8H8A - chains A and B; structure by electron microscopy, 3.25 A resolution.

# Chain A
Protein: Putative Rhs-family protein
From: Vibrio parahaemolyticus serotype O3:K6 (strain RIMD 2210633)
UniProt: Q87PI5 (Q87PI5_VIBPA); residues 1-1131 here = UniProt positions 1-1131
Chain sequence (1152 residues; numbered -20 to 1131; the number before each row is that of its first residue; numbers below 1 keep their minus sign (Met-20 is residue -20)):
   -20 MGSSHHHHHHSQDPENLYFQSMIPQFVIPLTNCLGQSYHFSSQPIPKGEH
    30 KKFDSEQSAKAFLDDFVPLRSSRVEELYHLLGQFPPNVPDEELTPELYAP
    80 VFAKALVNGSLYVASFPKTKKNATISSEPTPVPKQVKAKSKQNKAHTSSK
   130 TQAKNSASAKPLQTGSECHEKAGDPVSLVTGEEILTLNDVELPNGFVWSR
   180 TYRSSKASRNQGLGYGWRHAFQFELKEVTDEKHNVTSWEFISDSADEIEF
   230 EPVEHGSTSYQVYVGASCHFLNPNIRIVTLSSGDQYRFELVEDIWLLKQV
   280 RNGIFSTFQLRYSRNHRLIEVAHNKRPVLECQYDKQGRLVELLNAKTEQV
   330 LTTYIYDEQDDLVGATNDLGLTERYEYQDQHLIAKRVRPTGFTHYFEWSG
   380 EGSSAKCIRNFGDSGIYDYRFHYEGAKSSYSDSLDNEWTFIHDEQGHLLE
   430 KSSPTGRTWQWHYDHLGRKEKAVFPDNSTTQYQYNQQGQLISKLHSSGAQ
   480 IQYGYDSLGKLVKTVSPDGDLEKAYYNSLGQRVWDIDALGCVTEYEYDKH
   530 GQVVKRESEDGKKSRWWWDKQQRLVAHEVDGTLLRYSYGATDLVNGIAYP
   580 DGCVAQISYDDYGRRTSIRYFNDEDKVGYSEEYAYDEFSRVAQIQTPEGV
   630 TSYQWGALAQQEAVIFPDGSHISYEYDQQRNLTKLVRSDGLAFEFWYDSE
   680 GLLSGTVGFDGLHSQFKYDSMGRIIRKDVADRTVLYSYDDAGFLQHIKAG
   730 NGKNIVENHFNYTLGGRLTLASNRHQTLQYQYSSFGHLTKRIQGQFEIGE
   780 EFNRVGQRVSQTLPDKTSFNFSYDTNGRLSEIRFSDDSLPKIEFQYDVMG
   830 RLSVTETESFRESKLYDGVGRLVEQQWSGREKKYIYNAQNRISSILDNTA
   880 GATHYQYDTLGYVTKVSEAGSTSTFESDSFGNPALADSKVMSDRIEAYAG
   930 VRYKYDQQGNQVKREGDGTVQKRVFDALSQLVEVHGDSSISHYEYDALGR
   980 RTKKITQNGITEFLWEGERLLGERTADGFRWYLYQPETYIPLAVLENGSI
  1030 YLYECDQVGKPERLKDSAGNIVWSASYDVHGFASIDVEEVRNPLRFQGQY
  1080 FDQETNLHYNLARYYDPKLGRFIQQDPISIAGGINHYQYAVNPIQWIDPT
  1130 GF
Unresolved in the structure: -20 to 148, 218-236
Construct notes: initiating methionine (-20); expression tag (-19 to 0)

# Chain B
Protein: C-terminal peptide from Putative Rhs-family protein
From: Vibrio parahaemolyticus serotype O3:K6 (strain RIMD 2210633)
UniProt: Q87PI5 (Q87PI5_VIBPA); numbering as in UniProt (aligned over 1132-1381)
Chain sequence (250 residues; each row starts with the number of its first residue):
  1132 LCEEGLKRLQQMLAEYQAQSDVPQEVCDQILEAAKESSVGEDGVRSQVKI
  1182 RKPNGKNNIRYEYDLDHIDCKKNEITFYRHINYSDGSKRKIQYTVGIEGF
  1232 VDIYDFVNVQKCDAQVYDTKTSKTVGGRKIINSEFAGKTVTTKGGDVRFD
  1282 SDGFPDFTPYSKKTVRVIGLTGDMANDVPLAMARAKITKYDKSKYVWHHH
  1332 QDGKTMMLIPKSVHSVRNGGVAATGGRSVIQHNLLNPNNKLNYSSPEELV
Unresolved in the structure: 1132, 1197-1205, 1217-1381
Construct notes: engineered mutation Ala1354 (His in Q87PI5)

# Interface between chain A and chain B
Contacting residue pairs (106; chain A residue first):
  Glu170(A) - Arg1139(B)  salt bridge
  Leu348(A) - Leu1137(B)  hydrophobic
  Arg367(A) - Glu1135(B)  salt bridge
  Tyr396(A) - Cys1133(B)
  Tyr396(A) - Glu1135(B)
  Leu469(A) - Asp1216(B)
  Tyr482(A) - Asp1216(B)
  Ser495(A) - Asn1213(B)
  Glu501(A) - Asn1213(B)  hydrogen bond
  Gln510(A) - Tyr1209(B)  hydrogen bond (backbone-side chain)
  Arg511(A) - Tyr1209(B)
  Arg511(A) - Arg1210(B)  hydrogen bond (side chain-backbone)
  Arg511(A) - Ile1212(B)
  Asp516(A) - Arg1210(B)
  Tyr524(A) - Phe1208(B)
  Tyr526(A) - Tyr1209(B)
  Val532(A) - Phe1208(B)  hydrophobic
  Tyr565(A) - Leu1196(B)  hydrophobic
  Arg594(A) - Leu1140(B)
  Tyr608(A) - Arg1191(B)  hydrogen bond
  Tyr612(A) - Leu1144(B)  hydrophobic
  Tyr614(A) - Leu1140(B)
  Ser618(A) - Leu1137(B)
  Val620(A) - Leu1140(B)  hydrophobic
  Val620(A) - Met1143(B)  hydrophobic
  Thr625(A) - Tyr1147(B)  hydrogen bond
  Thr630(A) - Tyr1147(B)
  Tyr632(A) - Tyr1147(B)
  Trp634(A) - Met1143(B)  hydrophobic
  Ala638(A) - Lys1138(B)
  Gln639(A) - Glu1134(B)
  Phe645(A) - Asp1152(B)
  Tyr653(A) - Asp1152(B)  hydrogen bond (side chain-backbone)
  Leu661(A) - Val1157(B)  hydrophobic
  Leu681(A) - Gln1160(B)
  Leu682(A) - Gln1160(B)
  Leu682(A) - Ile1161(B)  hydrophobic
  Tyr697(A) - Gln1160(B)  hydrogen bond
  Tyr697(A) - Glu1163(B)
  Ile703(A) - Glu1163(B)
  Ile703(A) - Ala1164(B)
  Ile703(A) - Lys1166(B)
  Lys706(A) - Ala1164(B)
  Val713(A) - Glu1167(B)
  Tyr715(A) - Ala1164(B)
  Tyr715(A) - Lys1166(B)
  Tyr715(A) - Glu1167(B)  hydrogen bond
  Tyr717(A) - Lys1166(B)
  Ile726(A) - Glu1167(B)
  Tyr741(A) - Asp1173(B)  hydrogen bond
  Arg746(A) - Gly1174(B)  hydrogen bond (side chain-backbone)
  Tyr759(A) - Glu1172(B)  hydrogen bond
  Tyr761(A) - Asp1173(B)
  Tyr761(A) - Gly1174(B)  hydrogen bond (side chain-backbone)
  Tyr761(A) - Val1175(B)
  Leu767(A) - Val1175(B)  hydrophobic
  Phe781(A) - Arg1176(B)
  Gly785(A) - Arg1176(B)
  Arg787(A) - Gln1178(B)
  Met828(A) - Tyr1194(B)
  Arg830(A) - Tyr1192(B)
  Arg830(A) - Tyr1194(B)
  Gly849(A) - Arg1191(B)
  Gly849(A) - Tyr1192(B)  hydrogen bond (backbone-backbone)
  Leu977(A) - Val1170(B)  hydrophobic
  Leu977(A) - Lys1183(B)
  Glu995(A) - Gln1178(B)
  Gly996(A) - Glu1172(B)
  Glu997(A) - Ile1181(B)
  Glu997(A) - Arg1182(B)
  Glu997(A) - Lys1183(B)  hydrogen bond (side chain-backbone)
  Arg998(A) - Gln1178(B)
  Pro1015(A) - Gln1178(B)
  Glu1016(A) - Val1179(B)
  Glu1016(A) - Lys1180(B)
  Tyr1018(A) - Val1179(B)
  Leu1090(A) - Lys1183(B)
  Pro1106(A) - Ala1165(B)  hydrophobic
  Pro1106(A) - Ser1168(B)
  Ile1107(A) - Leu1162(B)  hydrophobic
  Ile1109(A) - Ser1151(B)
  Ile1109(A) - Val1153(B)
  Ile1109(A) - Ile1161(B)  hydrophobic
  Ala1110(A) - Ser1151(B)
  Ala1110(A) - Cys1158(B)  hydrophobic
  Ala1110(A) - Ile1161(B)  hydrophobic
  Gly1111(A) - Gln1150(B)
  Gly1111(A) - Lys1187(B)
  Gly1112(A) - Gln1150(B)
  Gln1117(A) - Lys1187(B)
  Tyr1118(A) - Lys1187(B)  hydrogen bond (backbone-side chain)
  Gln1124(A) - Asn1189(B)
  Gln1124(A) - Ile1190(B)
  Trp1125(A) - Asn1188(B)
  Ile1126(A) - Lys1187(B)
  Ile1126(A) - Asn1188(B)  hydrogen bond (backbone-backbone)
  Asp1127(A) - Gly1186(B)
  Asp1127(A) - Lys1187(B)  salt bridge
  Pro1128(A) - Ile1181(B)  hydrophobic
  Pro1128(A) - Gly1186(B)
  Thr1129(A) - Ile1181(B)
  Thr1129(A) - Arg1182(B)
  Phe1131(A) - Ser1168(B)
  Phe1131(A) - Lys1183(B)
  Phe1131(A) - Asn1185(B)
  Phe1131(A) - Gly1186(B)
Also at the interface, not in a pair above, chain A (100 interface residues in all): Phe284, Ile480, Tyr484, Leu490, Asp499, Gly509, Arg535, Ile576, Tyr578, Arg619, Ile623, Leu637, Gln640, Phe674, Tyr676, Gly701, Arg702, Leu747, Arg770, Tyr845, Val848, Asn869, Leu957, Arg979, Gln1036, Ile1123
Also at the interface, not in a pair above, chain B (57 interface residues in all): Glu1146, Pro1154, Gly1171, Tyr1214

# In short
100 residues of chain A face 57 of chain B across their interface, with 16 hydrogen bonds and 3 salt bridges.
Polar contacts include Glu170(A)-Arg1139(B), Arg367(A)-Glu1135(B) and Asp1127(A)-Lys1187(B).
Here chain A is Putative Rhs-family protein and chain B is C-terminal peptide from Putative Rhs-family
protein, both from Vibrio parahaemolyticus serotype O3:K6 (strain RIMD 2210633). Entry 8H8A (Type VI secretion
system effector RhsP in its post-autoproteolysis and monomeric form) was determined by electron microscopy
(same publication as 8H8B and 8H8C).
